Entry 1JQ7 (X-ray diffraction, 3.00 A resolution); this record covers chains A and B.

== Chain A ==
Name: Assemblin
Source organism: Human herpesvirus 5
Notes: EC 3.4.21.97
UniProt: P16753 (VP40_HCMVA); residues 1001-1256 here correspond to UniProt positions 1-256 (UniProt number = residue number - 1000)
Sequence (256 residues; numbered 1001 to 1256; the number before each row is that of its first residue):
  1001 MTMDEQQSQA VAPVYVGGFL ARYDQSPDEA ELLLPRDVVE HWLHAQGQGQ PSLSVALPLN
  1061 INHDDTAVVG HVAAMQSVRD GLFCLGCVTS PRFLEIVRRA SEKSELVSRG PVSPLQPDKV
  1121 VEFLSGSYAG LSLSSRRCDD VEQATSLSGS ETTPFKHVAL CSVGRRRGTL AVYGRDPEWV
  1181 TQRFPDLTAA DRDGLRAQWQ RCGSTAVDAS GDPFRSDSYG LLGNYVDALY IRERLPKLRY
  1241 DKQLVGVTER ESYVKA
Not modelled in the structure: 1001-1006, 1044-1053, 1136-1153, 1200-1211
Construct notes: engineered mutation Q1143 (Ala143 in P16753), Y1225 (Ser225 in P16753)
Ligand contacts: bilc 408 (0FP; N-(6-aminohexanoyl)-3-methyl-L-valyl-3-methyl-L-valyl-N~1~-[(2S,3S)-3-hydroxy-4-oxo-4-{[(1R)-1-phenylpropyl]amino}butan-2-yl]-N~4~,N~4~-dimethyl-L-aspartamide): E1031, L1032, N1062, H1063, L1131, S1132, L1133, S1134, S1135, K1156, H1157, C1161, V1163, G1164, R1165, R1166, I1231
UniProt features mapped onto this chain:
  - active site (Charge relay system): H1063, S1132, H1157
  - site (Cleavage): A1209, S1210, A1256

== Chain B ==
Name: Assemblin
Source organism: Human herpesvirus 5
Notes: EC 3.4.21.97
UniProt: P16753 (VP40_HCMVA); residues 1301-1556 here correspond to UniProt positions 1-256 (UniProt number = residue number - 1300)
Sequence (256 residues; numbered 1301 to 1556; the number before each row is that of its first residue):
  1301 MTMDEQQSQA VAPVYVGGFL ARYDQSPDEA ELLLPRDVVE HWLHAQGQGQ PSLSVALPLN
  1361 INHDDTAVVG HVAAMQSVRD GLFCLGCVTS PRFLEIVRRA SEKSELVSRG PVSPLQPDKV
  1421 VEFLSGSYAG LSLSSRRCDD VEQATSLSGS ETTPFKHVAL CSVGRRRGTL AVYGRDPEWV
  1481 TQRFPDLTAA DRDGLRAQWQ RCGSTAVDAS GDPFRSDSYG LLGNYVDALY IRERLPKLRY
  1541 DKQLVGVTER ESYVKA
Not modelled in the structure: 1301-1306, 1344-1355, 1440-1451, 1501-1509
Construct notes: engineered mutation Q1443 (Ala143 in P16753), Y1525 (Ser225 in P16753)
Ligand contacts: bilc 408 (0FP; N-(6-aminohexanoyl)-3-methyl-L-valyl-3-methyl-L-valyl-N~1~-[(2S,3S)-3-hydroxy-4-oxo-4-{[(1R)-1-phenylpropyl]amino}butan-2-yl]-N~4~,N~4~-dimethyl-L-aspartamide): E1331, L1332, N1362, H1363, L1431, S1432, L1433, S1434, S1435, R1436, R1437, K1456, H1457, C1461, V1463, G1464, R1465, R1466, I1531
UniProt features mapped onto this chain:
  - active site (Charge relay system): H1363, S1432, H1457
  - site (Cleavage): A1509, S1510, A1556

== How chain A and chain B interact ==
Residue-residue contacts (65; chain A residue first):
  R1092(A) - Y1519(B)  hydrogen bond
  I1096(A) - Y1519(B)
  I1096(A) - L1522(B)  hydrophobic
  R1099(A) - D1517(B)  salt bridge
  A1100(A) - Y1519(B)
  A1100(A) - L1522(B)  hydrophobic
  A1100(A) - G1523(B)
  K1103(A) - D1364(B)  salt bridge
  K1103(A) - T1366(B)  hydrogen bond
  K1103(A) - S1516(B)
  K1103(A) - G1523(B)
  K1103(A) - N1524(B)
  S1104(A) - G1523(B)
  S1104(A) - D1527(B)  hydrogen bond
  E1105(A) - D1527(B)  hydrogen bond (backbone-side chain)
  L1106(A) - V1526(B)  hydrophobic
  L1106(A) - D1527(B)  hydrogen bond (backbone-side chain)
  L1106(A) - Y1530(B)  hydrophobic
  F1123(A) - G1523(B)
  F1123(A) - V1526(B)  hydrophobic
  G1126(A) - Y1530(B)  hydrogen bond (backbone-side chain)
  A1129(A) - Y1530(B)
  S1218(A) - S1518(B)  hydrogen bond
  S1218(A) - Y1519(B)
  Y1219(A) - I1396(B)  hydrophobic
  Y1219(A) - R1399(B)
  Y1219(A) - K1403(B)
  L1222(A) - I1396(B)  hydrophobic
  L1222(A) - A1400(B)  hydrophobic
  L1222(A) - F1423(B)
  L1222(A) - Y1525(B)  hydrophobic
  G1223(A) - A1400(B)
  G1223(A) - K1403(B)
  G1223(A) - S1404(B)
  N1224(A) - K1403(B)
  Y1225(A) - L1522(B)  hydrophobic
  Y1225(A) - Y1525(B)  hydrophobic
  V1226(A) - S1404(B)
  V1226(A) - F1423(B)  hydrophobic
  V1226(A) - S1427(B)
  V1226(A) - Y1525(B)  hydrophobic
  D1227(A) - S1404(B)  hydrogen bond
  D1227(A) - E1405(B)  hydrogen bond (side chain-backbone)
  D1227(A) - L1406(B)  hydrogen bond (side chain-backbone)
  L1229(A) - Y1525(B)  hydrophobic
  L1229(A) - A1528(B)  hydrophobic
  L1229(A) - L1529(B)  hydrophobic
  L1229(A) - R1534(B)  hydrogen bond (backbone-side chain)
  L1229(A) - L1535(B)
  Y1230(A) - L1406(B)  hydrophobic
  Y1230(A) - G1426(B)  hydrogen bond (side chain-backbone)
  Y1230(A) - L1535(B)  hydrophobic
  Y1230(A) - K1555(B)
  Y1230(A) - A1556(B)
  I1231(A) - L1535(B)
  R1232(A) - L1535(B)
  R1232(A) - R1539(B)
  E1233(A) - L1535(B)
  E1233(A) - P1536(B)
  E1233(A) - R1539(B)  salt bridge
  R1234(A) - L1529(B)  hydrogen bond (side chain-backbone)
  R1234(A) - R1534(B)
  L1235(A) - L1529(B)
  L1235(A) - Y1530(B)  hydrophobic
  R1239(A) - R1532(B)
Also at the interface, not in a pair above, chain A (35 interface residues in all): V1107, S1125, S1127, G1220, L1221, A1228, K1255, A1256
Also at the interface, not in a pair above, chain B (37 interface residues in all): V1407, S1425, A1429, G1520, L1521

== Overview ==
The interface between chain A and chain B involves 35 residues on one side and 37 on the other; the contacts
include 13 hydrogen bonds and 3 salt bridges. Polar pairs include R1099(A)-D1517(B), K1103(A)-D1364(B) and
E1233(A)-R1539(B). Chain A binds bilc 408.
Chain A and chain B are both Assemblin (Human herpesvirus 5); the structure, HCMV protease dimer-interface
mutant, S225Y complexed to Inhibitor BILC 408, was determined by X-ray diffraction (same publication as 1JQ6).
